6LA7 - chains A and C of the 6 polymer chains in the assembly; structure by electron microscopy, 2.82 A resolution.

[Chain A]
Molecule: Capsid protein VP1
Source organism: Echovirus E11
Sequence (285 residues; each row starts with the number of its first residue):
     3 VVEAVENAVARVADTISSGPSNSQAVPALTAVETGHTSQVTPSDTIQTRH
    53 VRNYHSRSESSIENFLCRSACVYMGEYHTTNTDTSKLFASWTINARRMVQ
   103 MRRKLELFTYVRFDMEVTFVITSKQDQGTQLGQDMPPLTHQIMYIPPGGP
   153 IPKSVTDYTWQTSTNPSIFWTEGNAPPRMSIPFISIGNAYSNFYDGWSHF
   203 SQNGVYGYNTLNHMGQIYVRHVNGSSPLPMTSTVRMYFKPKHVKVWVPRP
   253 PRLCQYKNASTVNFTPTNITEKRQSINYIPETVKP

[Chain C]
Molecule: Capsid protein VP3
Source organism: Echovirus E11
Sequence (238 residues; numbered 1 to 238; the number before each row is that of its first residue):
     1 GLPVMNTPGSNQFLTSDDFQSPSAMPQFDVTPELNIPGEVQNLMEIAEVD
    51 SVVPVNNVEGKLDTMEIYRIPVQSGNHQSSQVFGFQVQPGLDNVFKHTLL
   101 GEILNYYAHWSGSIKLTFVFCGSAMATGKFLLAYAPPGANAPKSRKDAML
   151 GTHIIWDVGLQSSCVLCIPWISQTHYRLVQQDEYTSAGNVTCWYQTGIVV
   201 PAGTPTSCSIMCFVSACNDFSVRLLKDTPFIEQSALLQ

[How chain A and chain C interact]
Residue-residue contacts - 139 pairs, chain A then chain C:
  Ala15(A) with Asn218(C); Asp219(C)
  Ala30(A) with Ser163(C); Cys164(C); Val165(C), hydrogen bond (backbone-backbone)
  Leu31(A) with Ser163(C)
  Thr32(A) with Gln161(C); Ser162(C); Ser163(C), hydrogen bond (backbone-backbone)
  Val34(A) with Thr117(C); Ser163(C), hydrogen bond (backbone-side chain)
  Glu35(A) with Ser162(C), hydrogen bond
  Thr39(A) with Glu48(C); Asp50(C)
  Ser40(A) with Lys115(C), hydrogen bond (backbone-side chain)
  Val42(A) with Lys115(C); Cys217(C)
  Thr43(A) with Asn218(C)
  Pro44(A) with Ser113(C); Cys167(C), hydrophobic
  His57(A) with Ser111(C), hydrogen bond; His175(C), hydrogen bond; Tyr176(C); Ser221(C)
  Arg59(A) with Asn42(C), hydrogen bond (backbone-side chain); Met44(C); Glu48(C), salt bridge; Cys217(C); Asn218(C); Phe220(C), hydrogen bond (side chain-backbone)
  Glu61(A) with Tyr107(C), hydrogen bond (backbone-side chain); Arg223(C); Leu224(C), hydrogen bond (side chain-backbone); Leu225(C)
  Ser62(A) with Asn42(C), hydrogen bond; Leu43(C), hydrogen bond (backbone-backbone); Met44(C); Tyr107(C)
  Ser63(A) with Gln41(C); Asn42(C)
  Ile64(A) with Val40(C); Gln41(C)
  Phe67(A) with Leu43(C), hydrophobic
  Arg70(A) with Ser16(C); Leu225(C)
  Ser71(A) with Thr15(C), hydrogen bond (backbone-backbone)
  Arg98(A) with Gln238(C)
  Arg99(A) with Gln233(C); Leu236(C); Leu237(C); Gln238(C)
  Met100(A) with Gln233(C); Leu236(C), hydrophobic
  Val101(A) with Gln233(C); Gln238(C)
  Gln102(A) with Asp227(C), hydrogen bond
  Arg104(A) with Gln238(C), hydrogen bond (side chain-backbone)
  Arg105(A) with Glu102(C), salt bridge; Tyr106(C), hydrogen bond; Ile231(C)
  Arg114(A) with Thr31(C), hydrogen bond (side chain-backbone); Pro32(C)
  Glu118(A) with Phe19(C); Ser21(C)
  Thr120(A) with Phe13(C)
  Tyr146(A) with Met25(C), hydrophobic
  Pro168(A) with Ala24(C)
  Arg180(A) with Phe13(C); Asp17(C), salt bridge
  Met181(A) with Pro22(C); Ala24(C), hydrophobic
  Ser182(A) with Ser21(C), hydrogen bond; Pro22(C), hydrogen bond (backbone-backbone); Ser23(C); Ala24(C), hydrogen bond (backbone-backbone)
  Ile183(A) with Ala24(C), hydrophobic; Met25(C), hydrophobic
  Phe185(A) with Phe28(C); Val30(C)
  Ile186(A) with Phe28(C), hydrophobic
  Ser187(A) with Thr31(C), hydrogen bond (backbone-side chain)
  Gly189(A) with Thr31(C), hydrogen bond (backbone-side chain)
  Asn190(A) with Thr31(C); Pro32(C), hydrogen bond (side chain-backbone); Leu34(C)
  Lys241(A) with Asp17(C), salt bridge
  Lys246(A) with Glu33(C), salt bridge; Glu39(C), salt bridge
  Val247(A) with Glu39(C); Val40(C), hydrogen bond (backbone-backbone)
  Trp248(A) with Ile36(C); Gly38(C); Glu39(C)
  Val249(A) with Pro37(C); Gly38(C), hydrogen bond (backbone-backbone)
  Pro250(A) with Val40(C); Ile46(C), hydrophobic
  Pro253(A) with Glu102(C)
  Gln257(A) with Phe230(C), hydrogen bond (side chain-backbone); Ile231(C); Glu232(C), hydrogen bond (side chain-backbone)
  Tyr258(A) with Ile231(C), hydrophobic; Gln238(C), hydrogen bond (backbone-side chain)
  Asn260(A) with Gln238(C)
  Asn270(A) with Leu62(C); Asp63(C)
  Ile271(A) with Leu62(C), hydrogen bond (backbone-backbone); Tyr68(C); His97(C)
  Thr272(A) with Leu62(C); Asn93(C), hydrogen bond (side chain-backbone); His97(C)
  Glu273(A) with Asn57(C), hydrogen bond (backbone-side chain); Asn93(C); Lys96(C), salt bridge
  Lys274(A) with Asn57(C); Glu59(C), salt bridge; Asn93(C)
  Arg275(A) with Val55(C), hydrogen bond (side chain-backbone); Asn57(C), hydrogen bond (backbone-backbone); Gly84(C), hydrogen bond (side chain-backbone)
  Ile278(A) with Val55(C); Asn56(C); Ile70(C), hydrophobic; Val82(C); Phe83(C); Gly84(C), hydrogen bond (backbone-backbone)
  Asn279(A) with Gln81(C); Val82(C); Phe83(C), hydrogen bond (side chain-backbone); Gly84(C)
  Ile281(A) with Gly84(C); Phe85(C); Gln86(C); Asn189(C)
  Pro282(A) with Gln86(C)
  Glu283(A) with Asn140(C)
  Thr284(A) with Asn140(C), hydrogen bond (backbone-side chain)
  Val285(A) with Asn140(C), hydrogen bond (backbone-side chain)
Other interface residues (no listed pair), chain A (87 interface residues in all): Val14, Ala33, Thr47, Ile48, Ser58, Asn66, Tyr75, Met76, Lys106, Phe110, Tyr112, Val122, Ala177, Pro178, Pro184, Ile188, Tyr239, Leu255, Cys256, Lys259, Ala261, Ser277, Tyr280
Other interface residues (no listed pair), chain C (99 interface residues in all): Asn11, Asp18, Val49, Pro54, Val58, Ile67, Pro71, Val94, Leu99, Val119, Gly138, Ala139, Ala141, Thr152, Ile154, Trp156, Pro169, Glu183, Ser215, Val222, Thr228

[In short]
87 residues of chain A and 99 residues of chain C are in contact, with 39 hydrogen bonds and 8 salt bridges.
Polar contacts include Arg59(A)-Glu48(C), Arg105(A)-Glu102(C) and Arg180(A)-Asp17(C).
Here chain A is Capsid protein VP1 and chain C is Capsid protein VP3, both from Echovirus E11. Entry 6LA7
(Cryo-EM structure of echovirus 11 complexed with its uncoating receptor FcRn at pH 5.5) was determined by
electron microscopy (same publication as 6LA3, 6LA4, 6LA5, 6LA6, 6LAO, 6LAP and 3 further entries).
